6H38 - chain A; structure by X-ray diffraction, 1.70 A resolution.

# Chain A
Molecule: Carbonic anhydrase 7
From: Homo sapiens
Notes: EC 4.2.1.1
Reference sequence: P43166 (CAH7_HUMAN); residues -1 to 262 here correspond to UniProt positions 1-264 (UniProt number = residue number + 2)
Chain sequence (274 residues; each row starts with the number of its first residue; numbers below 1 keep their minus sign (Met-3 is residue -3)):
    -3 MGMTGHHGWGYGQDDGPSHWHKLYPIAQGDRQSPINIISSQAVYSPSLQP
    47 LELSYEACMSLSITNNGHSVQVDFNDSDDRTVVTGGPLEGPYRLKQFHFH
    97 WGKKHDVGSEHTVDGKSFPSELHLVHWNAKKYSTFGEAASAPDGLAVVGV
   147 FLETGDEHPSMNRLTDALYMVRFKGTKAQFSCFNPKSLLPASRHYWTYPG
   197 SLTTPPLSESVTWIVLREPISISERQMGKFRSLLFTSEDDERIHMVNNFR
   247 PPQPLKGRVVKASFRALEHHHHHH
Disordered / not traced: -3 to 3, 263-270
Sequence notes: expression tag (-3 to -2, 263-270); engineered mutation Ser183 (Cys185 in P43166), Ser217 (Cys219 in P43166)
Curated features (UniProtKB/Swiss-Prot):
  - active site: His64 (Proton donor/acceptor)
  - binding site (Zn(2+)): His94, His96, His119
  - binding site (substrate): Thr199, Thr200
Disulfide bonds: Cys54-Cys178
Bound ions: Zn2+: His94, His96, His119 (together with FKK)
Residues lining bound ligands: FKK (4-[4-[(4-fluorophenyl)methyl]piperazin-1-yl]carbonylbenzenesulfonamide): Tyr20, Gln92, His94, His96, Glu106, His119, Val121, Phe131, Val143, Ser197, Leu198, Thr199, Thr200, Pro201, Pro202, Trp209

# Summary
Ligands of chain A: compound FKK. His94, His96 and His119 form the Zn2+ site. UniProt lists active-site
residue His64, 3 Zn2+-binding residues and substrate-binding residues Thr199 and Thr200.
Chain A is Carbonic anhydrase 7 (Homo sapiens); the structure, The crystal structure of human carbonic
anhydrase VII in complex with 4-[(4-fluorophenyl)methyl]-1-piperazinyl]benzenesulfonamide, was determined by
X-ray diffraction, deposited together with 6H2Z, 6H33, 6H34, 6H36 and 6H37.
